Entry 9D5J (X-ray diffraction, 2.80 A resolution); this record covers chains A and B of the 4 polymer chains in the assembly.

[Chain A (and B)]
Name: Isoform 4 of Double-stranded RNA-specific editase 1
From: Homo sapiens
Notes: EC 3.5.4.37; chain B of this document is another copy of the same molecule, construct and numbering; everything in this record applies to it too
UniProtKB: P78563 (RED1_HUMAN), isoform P78563-4; residues 215-701 here correspond to UniProt positions 243-729 (UniProt number = residue number + 28)
Chain sequence (487 residues; numbered 215 to 701; the number before each row is that of its first residue):
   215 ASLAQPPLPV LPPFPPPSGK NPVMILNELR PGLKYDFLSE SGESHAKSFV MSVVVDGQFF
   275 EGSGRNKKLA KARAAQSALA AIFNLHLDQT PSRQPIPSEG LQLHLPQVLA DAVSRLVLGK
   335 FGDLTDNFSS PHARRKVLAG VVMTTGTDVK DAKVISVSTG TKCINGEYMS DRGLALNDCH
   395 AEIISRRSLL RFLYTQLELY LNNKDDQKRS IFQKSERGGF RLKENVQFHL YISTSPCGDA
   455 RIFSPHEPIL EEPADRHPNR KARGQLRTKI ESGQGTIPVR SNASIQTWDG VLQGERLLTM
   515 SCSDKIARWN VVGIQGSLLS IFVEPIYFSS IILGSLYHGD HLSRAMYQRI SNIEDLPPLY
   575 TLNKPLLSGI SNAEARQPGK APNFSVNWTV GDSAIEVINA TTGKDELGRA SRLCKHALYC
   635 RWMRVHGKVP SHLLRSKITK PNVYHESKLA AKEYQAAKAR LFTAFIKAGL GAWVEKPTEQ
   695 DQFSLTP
Not modelled in the structure: 215-315, 700-701 (chain B: 215-234, 464-475, 701)
Sequence notes: engineered mutation Gln488 (Glu516 in P78563)
Ion coordination: Zn2+: His394, Cys451, Cys516 (shared with 1 residue of chain C)
Small-molecule neighbours: inositol hexakisphosphate (IHP): Asn391, Asp392, Ile397, Arg400, Arg401, Thr513, Lys519, Arg522, Gly530, Ser531, Lys629, Tyr658, Lys662, Tyr668, Lys672, Trp687, Val688, Glu689, Lys690, Asp695

[Interface between chain A and chain B]
Residue-residue contacts (53; chain A residue first):
  Asn379(A) - Arg590(B)  hydrogen bond
  Gly380(A) - Arg590(B)
  Glu381(A) - Pro459(B)
  Glu381(A) - His460(B)  salt bridge
  Glu381(A) - Arg590(B)
  Tyr382(A) - His460(B)
  Met383(A) - Ser458(B)  hydrogen bond (backbone-side chain)
  Ser384(A) - Ser458(B)
  Ser384(A) - Glu461(B)  hydrogen bond
  Asp385(A) - Phe457(B)
  Asp385(A) - Ser458(B)  hydrogen bond
  Asp385(A) - Glu461(B)
  Arg386(A) - Glu461(B)  hydrogen bond (side chain-backbone)
  Arg386(A) - Pro462(B)
  Arg386(A) - Ile463(B)
  Leu388(A) - Glu461(B)
  Glu485(A) - Arg590(B)  salt bridge
  Ser486(A) - His259(B)
  Ser486(A) - Pro592(B)
  Ser498(A) - Ser486(B)  hydrogen bond
  Thr501(A) - Ile484(B)
  Thr501(A) - Gly489(B)
  Thr501(A) - Thr490(B)
  Trp502(A) - Arg455(B)
  Trp502(A) - Phe457(B)  hydrogen bond (side chain-backbone)
  Trp502(A) - Ser458(B)
  Asp503(A) - Cys451(B)
  Asp503(A) - Gly452(B)  hydrogen bond (side chain-backbone)
  Asp503(A) - Arg455(B)  hydrogen bond (backbone-side chain)
  Asp503(A) - Ile456(B)
  Asp503(A) - Gly489(B)
  Asp503(A) - Thr490(B)  hydrogen bond
  Gly504(A) - Gly489(B)
  Val505(A) - Arg590(B)  hydrogen bond (backbone-side chain)
  Leu506(A) - Arg455(B)
  Leu506(A) - Phe457(B)
  Leu506(A) - Pro459(B)
  Leu506(A) - Leu550(B)
  Leu506(A) - Arg590(B)  hydrogen bond (backbone-side chain)
  Gln507(A) - Thr375(B)
  Gln507(A) - Arg455(B)  hydrogen bond
  Gln507(A) - Gln488(B)
  Gly508(A) - Arg590(B)
  Gly508(A) - Gln591(B)
  Gly508(A) - Pro592(B)
  Gly508(A) - Gly593(B)  hydrogen bond (backbone-backbone)
  Glu509(A) - Ser486(B)
  Glu509(A) - Gln488(B)
  Glu509(A) - Arg590(B)  hydrogen bond (backbone-side chain)
  Arg510(A) - Pro592(B)
  Arg510(A) - Gly593(B)
  Lys618(A) - Glu461(B)  salt bridge
  Glu693(A) - Arg481(B)  salt bridge
Interface residues without a listed pair, chain B (25 interface residues in all): Val351

[Overview]
24 residues of chain A face 25 of chain B across their interface; the contacts include 15 hydrogen bonds and 4
salt bridges. Polar pairs include Glu381(A)-His460(B), Glu485(A)-Arg590(B) and Lys618(A)-Glu461(B). Ligands of
chain A: inositol hexakisphosphate. His394(A), Cys451(A) and Cys516(A) form the Zn2+ site.
Chain A and chain B are both Isoform 4 of Double-stranded RNA-specific editase 1 (Homo sapiens); the
structure, Human Adenosine Deaminase Acting on dsRNA (ADAR2-RD) bound to dsRNA containing deoxyinosine at the
-1 position ..., was determined by X-ray diffraction together with 9D5K from the same study.
